8XFP - chains A and J of the 6 polymer chains in the assembly; structure by electron microscopy, 3.21 A resolution.

[Chain A]
Protein: Leucine-rich repeat-containing G-protein coupled receptor 4
From: Homo sapiens
Reference sequence: Q9BXB1 (LGR4_HUMAN); numbering as in UniProt (aligned over 1-951)
Chain sequence (951 residues; row label = number of the first residue in the row):
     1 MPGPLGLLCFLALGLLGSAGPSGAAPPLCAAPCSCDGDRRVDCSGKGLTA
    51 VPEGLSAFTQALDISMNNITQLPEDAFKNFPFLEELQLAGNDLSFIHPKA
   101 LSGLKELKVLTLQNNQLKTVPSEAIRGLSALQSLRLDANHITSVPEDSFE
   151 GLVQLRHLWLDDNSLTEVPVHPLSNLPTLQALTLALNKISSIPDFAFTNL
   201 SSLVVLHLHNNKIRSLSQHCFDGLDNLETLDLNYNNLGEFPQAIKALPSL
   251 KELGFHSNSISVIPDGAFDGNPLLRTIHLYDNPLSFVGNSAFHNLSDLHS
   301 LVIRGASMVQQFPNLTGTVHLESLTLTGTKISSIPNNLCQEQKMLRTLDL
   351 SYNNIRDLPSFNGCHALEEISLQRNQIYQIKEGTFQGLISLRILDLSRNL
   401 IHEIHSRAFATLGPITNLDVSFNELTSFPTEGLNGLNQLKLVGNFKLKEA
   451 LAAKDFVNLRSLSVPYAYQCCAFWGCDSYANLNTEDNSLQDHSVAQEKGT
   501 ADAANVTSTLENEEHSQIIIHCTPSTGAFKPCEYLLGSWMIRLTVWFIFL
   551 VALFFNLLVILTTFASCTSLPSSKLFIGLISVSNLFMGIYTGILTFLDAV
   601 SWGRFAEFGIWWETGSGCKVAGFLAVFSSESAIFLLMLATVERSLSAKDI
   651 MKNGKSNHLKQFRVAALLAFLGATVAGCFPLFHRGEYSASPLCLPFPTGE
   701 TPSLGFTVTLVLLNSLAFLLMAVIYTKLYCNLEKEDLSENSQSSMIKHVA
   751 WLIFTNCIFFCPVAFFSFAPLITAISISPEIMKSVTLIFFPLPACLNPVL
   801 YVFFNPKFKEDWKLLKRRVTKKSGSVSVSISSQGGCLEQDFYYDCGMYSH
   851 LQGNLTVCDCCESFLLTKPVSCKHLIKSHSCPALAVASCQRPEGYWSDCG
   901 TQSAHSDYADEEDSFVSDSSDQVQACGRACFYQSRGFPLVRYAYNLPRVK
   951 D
Not modelled in the structure: 1-32, 477-515, 650-656, 734-741, 821-951
Disulfides: Cys33-Cys43, Cys339-Cys364, Cys618-Cys693
From the paper describing this entry:
  - mutagenesis - W751A, F804A: decreased signaling in response to RSPO1
  - mutagenesis - Q742K: decreased signaling

[Chain J]
Protein: R-spondin-2
From: Homo sapiens
Reference sequence: Q8BFU0 (RSPO2_MOUSE); numbering as in UniProt (aligned over 41-141)
Chain sequence (101 residues; numbered 41 to 141; the number before each row is that of its first residue):
    41 KGCLSCSKDNGCSRCQQKLFFFLRREGMRQYGECLHSCPSGYYGHRAPDM
    91 NRCARCRIENCDSCFSKDFCTKCKVGFYLHRGRCFDECPAGFAPLDETME
   141 C
Not modelled in the structure: 130
Disulfides: Cys46-Cys52, Cys78-Cys93, Cys101-Cys110, Cys113-Cys124, Cys128-Cys141
Differences from the reference sequence: conflict Ala130 (Asp in Q8BFU0)

[Chain A / chain J interface]
Residue-residue contacts - 33 pairs, chain A then chain J:
  Met66(A) with His76(J), hydrogen bond
  Ala89(A) with His76(J)
  Gly90(A) with His76(J)
  Gln113(A) with His76(J), hydrogen bond (side chain-backbone); Ser77(J)
  Asn114(A) with Lys58(J); Leu59(J); His76(J), hydrogen bond
  Arg135(A) with Ser77(J)
  Asp137(A) with Arg86(J), salt bridge
  Ala138(A) with Arg86(J)
  Arg156(A) with Glu140(J), salt bridge
  His157(A) with Phe109(J); Thr111(J)
  Trp159(A) with Phe105(J), hydrophobic
  Asp161(A) with Arg86(J), salt bridge
  Asp162(A) with Lys58(J); Arg86(J), salt bridge
  Gln180(A) with Phe109(J); Arg121(J)
  Ala181(A) with Phe105(J), hydrophobic
  Thr183(A) with Phe105(J)
  Leu186(A) with Arg86(J)
  Val204(A) with Phe109(J), hydrophobic
  Val205(A) with Phe109(J), hydrophobic
  His207(A) with Ser106(J), hydrogen bond
  His209(A) with His85(J); Arg86(J)
  Asn210(A) with Arg86(J), hydrogen bond (side chain-backbone); Ala87(J); Pro88(J)
  Asn226(A) with Arg121(J)
  Glu252(A) with Lys107(J), salt bridge
Other interface residues (no listed pair), chain A (29 interface residues in all): Glu85, Gln132, Leu158, Leu182, Glu228
Other interface residues (no listed pair), chain J (18 interface residues in all): Asp108, Lys112, Arg123

[Summary]
29 residues of chain A face 18 of chain J across their interface; the contacts include 5 hydrogen bonds and 5
salt bridges. Polar contacts include Asp137(A)-Arg86(J), Arg156(A)-Glu140(J) and Asp161(A)-Arg86(J). From the
paper: W751A and F804A of chain A reduce signaling in response to RSPO1; Q742K of chain A reduces signaling.
Here chain A is Leucine-rich repeat-containing G-protein coupled receptor 4 and chain J is R-spondin-2, both
from Homo sapiens. Entry 8XFP (the pentamerA complex of LGR4-RSPO2-ZNRF3(delta RING)) was determined by
electron microscopy (same publication as 8XFS, 8XFT and 8Y69).
